3IQ3 - chains A and B; structure by X-ray diffraction, 1.55 A resolution.

Chain A (and B):
Molecule: Phospholipase A2 homolog bothropstoxin-1
Source organism: Bothrops jararacussu
Notes: chain B of this document is another copy of the same molecule, construct and numbering; everything in this record applies to it too
Reference sequence: Q90249 (PA2B1_BOTJR); residues 1-121 here correspond to UniProt positions 17-137 (UniProt number = residue number + 16)
Sequence (121 residues; each row starts with the number of its first residue):
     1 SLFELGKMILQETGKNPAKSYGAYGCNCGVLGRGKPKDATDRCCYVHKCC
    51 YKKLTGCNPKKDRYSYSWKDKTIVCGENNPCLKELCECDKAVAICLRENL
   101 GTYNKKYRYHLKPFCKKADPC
Cystine bridges: Cys26-Cys115, Cys28-Cys44, Cys43-Cys95, Cys49-Cys121, Cys50-Cys88, Cys57-Cys81, Cys75-Cys86
Curated features (UniProtKB/Swiss-Prot):
  - region: Lys105 to Lys117 (Important for membrane-damaging activities in eukaryotes and bacteria)
  - site: Lys105 (Important residue of the cationic membrane-docking site (MDoS)), Arg108 (Important residue of the cationic membrane-docking site (MDoS)), Leu111 (Hydrophobic membrane-disruption site (MDiS)), Lys112 (Cationic membrane-docking site (MDoS)), Phe114 (Hydrophobic membrane-disruption site (MDiS)), Lys117 (Cationic membrane-docking site (MDoS))

Interface between chain A and chain B:
Residue-residue contacts (16):
  Phe3(A) - Leu31(B)  hydrophobic
  Phe3(A) - Lys112(B)
  Ala18(A) - Ala23(B)  hydrophobic
  Ala18(A) - Tyr109(B)  hydrophobic
  Lys19(A) - Tyr109(B)
  Ala23(A) - Ala18(B)  hydrophobic
  Val30(A) - Leu2(B)  hydrophobic
  Leu31(A) - Leu2(B)  hydrophobic
  Leu31(A) - Phe3(B)
  Lys60(A) - Leu31(B)
  Lys60(A) - Lys60(B)
  Tyr109(A) - Asn16(B)  hydrogen bond (backbone-side chain)
  Tyr109(A) - Lys19(B)
  Tyr109(A) - Tyr109(B)  hydrogen bond
  Leu111(A) - Asn16(B)
  Pro113(A) - Phe3(B)  hydrophobic
Other interface residues (no listed pair), chain A (12 interface residues in all): Leu2, Asn16

Summary:
The interface between chain A and chain B involves 12 residues on one side and 10 on the other; the contacts
include 2 hydrogen bonds. Polar pairs include Tyr109(A)-Asn16(B) and Tyr109(A)-Tyr109(B).
Chain A and chain B are both Phospholipase A2 homolog bothropstoxin-1 (Bothrops jararacussu); the structure,
Crystal Structure of Bothropstoxin-I complexed with polietilene glicol 4000 - crystallized at 283 K, was
determined by X-ray diffraction, deposited together with 3HZW, 3I03, 3I3I and 3HZD.
